PDB entry 8X2U | electron microscopy, 3.57 A resolution | chains B and H of the 20 polymer chains in the assembly

# Chain B
Protein: DnaJ homolog subfamily B member 13
Source organism: Mus musculus
UniProtKB: Q80Y75 (DJB13_MOUSE); numbering as in UniProt (aligned over 1-316)
Sequence (349 residues; row label = number of the first residue in the row; numbers below 1 keep their minus sign (Met-32 is residue -32)):
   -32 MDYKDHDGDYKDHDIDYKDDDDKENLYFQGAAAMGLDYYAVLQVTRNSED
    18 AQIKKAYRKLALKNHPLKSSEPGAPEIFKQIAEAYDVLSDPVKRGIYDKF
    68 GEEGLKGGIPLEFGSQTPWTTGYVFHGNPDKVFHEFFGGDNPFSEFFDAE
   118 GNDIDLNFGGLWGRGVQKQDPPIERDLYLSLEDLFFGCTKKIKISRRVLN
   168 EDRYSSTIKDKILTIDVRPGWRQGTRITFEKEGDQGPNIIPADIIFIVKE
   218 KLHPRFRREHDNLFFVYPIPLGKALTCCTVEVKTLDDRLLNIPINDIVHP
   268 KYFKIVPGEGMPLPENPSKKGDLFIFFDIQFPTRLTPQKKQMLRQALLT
Disordered / not traced: -32 to 135
Construct notes: initiating methionine (-32); expression tag (-31 to 0)
What the authors report for this chain:
  - self-association interface (contacts with another copy of this molecule): Met309
  - disease-associated variants - M278R: decreased stability (proposed by the authors, not directly observed)
  - disease-associated variants - M309I: decreased stability (citing earlier work)

# Chain H
Protein: Radial spoke head protein 9 homolog
Source organism: Mus musculus
UniProtKB: Q9D9V4 (RSPH9_MOUSE); numbering as in UniProt (aligned over 1-276)
Sequence (276 residues; numbered 1 to 276; the number before each row is that of its first residue):
     1 MDADSLLLSLELASGSGQGLSPDRRASLLTSLMLVKRDYRFARVLFWGRI
    51 LGLVADYYIAQGLSEDQLAPRKTLYSLNCTEWSLLPPATEEMAMQISVVS
   101 GRFMGDPSHEYEHTELQKVNEGEKVFDEEVVVQIKEETRLVSIIDQIDKA
   151 VAIIPRGALFKTPFGVTHVNRTFEGLPLSEVRKLSSYFHFREAIDLKNKT
   201 LLEKSDLEPSLDFLDSLEYDIPRGSWSIQMERGNALVVLRSLLWPGLTFY
   251 HAPRTKNYGYIYVGTGEKNMDLPFML
Disordered / not traced: 114-132, 194-211

# How chain B and chain H interact
Contacting residue pairs (25):
  Cys244(B) - Ser108(H)
  Thr246(B) - Glu81(H)  hydrogen bond
  Thr246(B) - Ser83(H)
  Asp253(B) - Arg40(H)  salt bridge
  Asp254(B) - Arg40(H)  hydrogen bond (backbone-side chain)
  Arg255(B) - Asp38(H)
  Arg255(B) - Arg40(H)
  Leu256(B) - Asp38(H)  hydrogen bond (backbone-backbone)
  Leu256(B) - Tyr39(H)
  Leu257(B) - Tyr39(H)
  Asn258(B) - Tyr39(H)  hydrogen bond (backbone-side chain)
  Asn258(B) - Trp82(H)  hydrogen bond (side chain-backbone)
  Asn258(B) - Ser83(H)
  Asn258(B) - Leu84(H)  hydrogen bond (backbone-backbone)
  Ile259(B) - Leu84(H)  hydrophobic
  Pro260(B) - Tyr75(H)
  Pro260(B) - Ser83(H)
  Pro260(B) - Leu84(H)
  Asn262(B) - Tyr75(H)  hydrogen bond
  Asn262(B) - Pro107(H)
  Asn262(B) - Ser108(H)
  Asn262(B) - Glu137(H)  hydrogen bond
  Asp263(B) - Lys135(H)  salt bridge
  Pro274(B) - Pro87(H)
  Glu276(B) - Lys72(H)  salt bridge
Interface residues without a listed pair, chain B (15 interface residues in all): Lys271
Interface residues without a listed pair, chain H (15 interface residues in all): Pro86

# Overview
The chain B/chain H interface involves 15 residues from each chain; the contacts include 8 hydrogen bonds and
3 salt bridges. Among the polar pairs are Asp253(B)-Arg40(H), Asp263(B)-Lys135(H) and Glu276(B)-Lys72(H). The
paper reports that M278R and M309I of chain B reduce stability; a self-association interface involving
Met309(B).
Here chain B is DnaJ homolog subfamily B member 13 and chain H is Radial spoke head protein 9 homolog, both
from Mus musculus. Entry 8X2U (Radial spoke head-neck dimer) was determined by electron microscopy (same
publication as 8WZB).
